4CDQ - chains A and B of the 4 polymer chains in the assembly; structure by X-ray diffraction, 2.65 A resolution.

[Chain A]
Molecule: VP1
From: Enterovirus A71
Reference sequence: B2ZUN0 (B2ZUN0_9ENTO); residues 1-297 here correspond to UniProt positions 566-862 (UniProt number = residue number + 565)
Chain sequence (297 residues; numbered 1 to 297; the number before each row is that of its first residue):
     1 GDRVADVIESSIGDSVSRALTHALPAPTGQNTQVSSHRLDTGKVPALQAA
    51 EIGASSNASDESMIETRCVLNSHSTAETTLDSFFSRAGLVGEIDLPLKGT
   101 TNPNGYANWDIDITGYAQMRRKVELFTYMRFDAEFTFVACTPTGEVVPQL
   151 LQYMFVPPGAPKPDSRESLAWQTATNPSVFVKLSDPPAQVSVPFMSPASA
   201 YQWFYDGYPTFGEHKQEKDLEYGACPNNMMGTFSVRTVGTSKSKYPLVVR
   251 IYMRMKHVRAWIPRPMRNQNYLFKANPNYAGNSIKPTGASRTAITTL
Residues lining bound ligands: 7VR (4-((5-(2-oxo-3-(pyridin-4-yl)imidazolidin-1-yl)pentyl)oxy)benzaldehyde O-ethyl oxime): Ile111, Asp112, Ile113, Thr114, Phe135, Phe137, Tyr153, Met154, Phe155, Pro177, Ser178, Val179, Val190, Val192, Met195, Tyr201, Gln202, Trp203, Asn228, Met230, Phe233
What the authors report for this chain:
  - binding site for 7VR: Ile113, Phe135, Phe155

[Chain B]
Molecule: VP2
From: Enterovirus A71
Reference sequence: B2ZUN0 (B2ZUN0_9ENTO); residues 1-254 here correspond to UniProt positions 70-323 (UniProt number = residue number + 69)
Chain sequence (254 residues; each row starts with the number of its first residue):
     1 SPSAEACGYSDRVAQLTIGNSTITTQEAANIIVGYGEWPSYCSDSDATAV
    51 DKPTRPDVSVNRFYTLDTKLWEKSSKGWYWKFPDVLTETGVFGQNAQFHY
   101 LYRSGFCIHVQCNASKFHQGALLVAVLPEYVIGTVAGGTGTEDTHPPYKQ
   151 TQPGADGFELQHPYVLDAGIPISQLTVCPHQWINLRTNNCATIIVPYINA
   201 LPFDSALNHCNFGLLVVPISPLDYDQGATPVIPITITLAPMCSEFAGLRQ
   251 AVTQ
Disordered / not traced: 1-9

[Chain A / chain B interface]
Pairs across the interface (125):
  Ser11(A) - Tyr41(B)
  Ile12(A) - Tyr41(B)  hydrophobic
  Ile12(A) - Arg55(B)
  Ile12(A) - Asp57(B)
  Gly13(A) - Tyr41(B)
  Asp14(A) - Ser40(B)
  Asp14(A) - Tyr41(B)  hydrogen bond (backbone-backbone)
  Ser15(A) - Ser40(B)
  Ser15(A) - Tyr41(B)
  Ser15(A) - Ser43(B)
  Ser17(A) - Glu37(B)
  Ser17(A) - Trp38(B)
  Ser17(A) - Ser40(B)
  Arg18(A) - Glu37(B)
  Arg18(A) - Trp38(B)  hydrogen bond (backbone-backbone)
  Ala19(A) - Gly36(B)
  Leu20(A) - Val33(B)  hydrophobic
  Leu20(A) - Gly36(B)  hydrogen bond (backbone-backbone)
  Ala50(A) - Trp182(B)
  Glu51(A) - Gln181(B)
  Glu51(A) - Trp182(B)  hydrogen bond (backbone-backbone)
  Glu51(A) - Asn184(B)  hydrogen bond
  Glu51(A) - Thr187(B)  hydrogen bond
  Glu51(A) - Asn188(B)
  Ile52(A) - Ala29(B)
  Ile52(A) - Asn30(B)
  Ile52(A) - Ile32(B)
  Ile52(A) - His180(B)
  Ile52(A) - Gln181(B)  hydrogen bond (backbone-side chain)
  Gly53(A) - His180(B)
  Thr127(A) - Glu129(B)
  Tyr128(A) - Glu129(B)  hydrogen bond
  Tyr128(A) - Ile198(B)
  Tyr128(A) - Asn199(B)
  Tyr128(A) - Ala200(B)  hydrophobic
  Ala198(A) - Leu201(B)  hydrophobic
  Ser199(A) - Ala200(B)  hydrogen bond (backbone-backbone)
  Ala200(A) - Ala200(B)
  Gln202(A) - Glu129(B)  hydrogen bond
  Phe204(A) - Glu129(B)
  Phe204(A) - Val131(B)  hydrophobic
  Tyr205(A) - Glu129(B)
  Tyr205(A) - Val131(B)
  Tyr205(A) - His209(B)
  Asp206(A) - Lys81(B)  salt bridge
  Asp206(A) - Glu129(B)  hydrogen bond (backbone-side chain)
  Asp206(A) - Tyr130(B)
  Asp206(A) - Val131(B)
  Asp206(A) - His209(B)
  Asp206(A) - Cys210(B)  hydrogen bond (backbone-backbone)
  Gly207(A) - Asn208(B)
  Tyr208(A) - Tyr148(B)
  Tyr208(A) - Thr151(B)  hydrogen bond
  Tyr208(A) - Gln152(B)
  Tyr208(A) - Asn208(B)  hydrogen bond (backbone-backbone)
  Thr210(A) - Asn208(B)
  Phe211(A) - Tyr100(B)  hydrophobic
  Phe211(A) - Ser205(B)
  Phe211(A) - Asn208(B)
  Phe211(A) - Gln254(B)
  Gly212(A) - Gln254(B)  hydrogen bond (backbone-backbone)
  His214(A) - Tyr148(B)
  His214(A) - Gln254(B)
  Asp219(A) - His145(B)
  Asp219(A) - Pro146(B)
  Asp219(A) - Pro147(B)
  Asp219(A) - Tyr148(B)
  Leu220(A) - His145(B)
  Tyr222(A) - Tyr130(B)
  Tyr222(A) - Val131(B)
  Tyr222(A) - Ile132(B)  hydrogen bond (side chain-backbone)
  Tyr222(A) - Pro146(B)  hydrophobic
  Tyr222(A) - Thr151(B)
  Ile262(A) - Tyr35(B)
  Ile262(A) - Pro128(B)  hydrophobic
  Pro263(A) - Val177(B)
  Arg264(A) - Pro128(B)  hydrogen bond (side chain-backbone)
  Arg264(A) - Glu129(B)  hydrogen bond (side chain-backbone)
  Pro265(A) - Ile170(B)
  Pro265(A) - Pro171(B)
  Pro265(A) - Gln174(B)
  Pro265(A) - Leu175(B)
  Met266(A) - Pro171(B)
  Met266(A) - Gln174(B)  hydrogen bond (backbone-side chain)
  Arg267(A) - Ala168(B)  hydrogen bond (side chain-backbone)
  Arg267(A) - Gly169(B)
  Asn268(A) - Val165(B)
  Asn268(A) - Gly169(B)  hydrogen bond (backbone-backbone)
  Asn268(A) - Ile170(B)
  Asn268(A) - Pro171(B)
  Gln269(A) - Val165(B)
  Gln269(A) - Gly169(B)
  Leu272(A) - Ala136(B)  hydrophobic
  Leu272(A) - Gly140(B)
  Phe273(A) - Gly140(B)
  Phe273(A) - Glu142(B)
  Phe273(A) - Asp143(B)
  Asn276(A) - Asp143(B)  hydrogen bond
  Asn276(A) - His145(B)
  Pro277(A) - Val131(B)
  Pro277(A) - Gly133(B)
  Pro277(A) - Ala168(B)
  Asn278(A) - Gly133(B)
  Asn278(A) - Thr134(B)  hydrogen bond (side chain-backbone)
  Asn278(A) - Asp143(B)
  Asn278(A) - Thr144(B)  hydrogen bond (side chain-backbone)
  Tyr279(A) - Thr134(B)  hydrogen bond (backbone-backbone)
  Tyr279(A) - Val135(B)
  Tyr279(A) - Ala136(B)
  Tyr279(A) - His162(B)  hydrogen bond
  Tyr279(A) - Val165(B)  hydrophobic
  Tyr279(A) - Asp167(B)
  Tyr279(A) - Ala168(B)
  Tyr279(A) - Gly169(B)
  Ala280(A) - Val135(B)
  Ala280(A) - Gly138(B)
  Gly281(A) - Val135(B)  hydrogen bond (backbone-backbone)
  Gly281(A) - Gly138(B)  hydrogen bond (backbone-backbone)
  Asn282(A) - Gly138(B)  hydrogen bond (backbone-backbone)
  Asn282(A) - Thr139(B)
  Ile284(A) - His162(B)
  Ile284(A) - Val165(B)  hydrophobic
  Pro286(A) - Tyr164(B)
  Thr287(A) - Tyr164(B)  hydrogen bond (backbone-side chain)
  Thr287(A) - Pro171(B)
Also at the interface, not in a pair above, chain A (58 interface residues in all): Val16, Thr21, Glu213, Gln216, Asn227, Ser283, Lys285
Also at the interface, not in a pair above, chain B (67 interface residues in all): Cys42, Leu127, Cys178, Leu207, Arg249

[Overview]
The interface between chain A and chain B involves 58 residues on one side and 67 on the other, with 30
hydrogen bonds and 1 salt bridge. Polar contacts include Asp206(A)-Lys81(B), Glu51(A)-Asn184(B) and
Glu51(A)-Thr187(B). Chain A binds compound 7VR. From the paper: a binding site for 7VR at Ile113(A), Phe135(A)
and Phe155(A).
Chain A is VP1 and chain B is VP2, both from Enterovirus A71; the structure, Crystal structure of human
Enterovirus 71 in complex with the uncoating inhibitor GPP2, was determined by X-ray diffraction, deposited
together with 4CDU, 4CDW, 4CDX, 4CEW and 4CEY.
